Entry 3KTK (X-ray diffraction, 2.60 A resolution); this record covers chains M and N of the 28 polymer chains in the assembly.

== Chain M (and N) ==
Name: ATP-dependent Clp protease proteolytic subunit
From: Bacillus subtilis
Notes: EC 3.4.21.92; chain N of this document is another copy of the same molecule, construct and numbering; everything in this record applies to it too
UniProtKB: P80244 (CLPP_BACSU); residues 1-196 here correspond to UniProt positions 2-197 (UniProt number = residue number + 1)
Sequence (199 residues; each row starts with the number of its first residue):
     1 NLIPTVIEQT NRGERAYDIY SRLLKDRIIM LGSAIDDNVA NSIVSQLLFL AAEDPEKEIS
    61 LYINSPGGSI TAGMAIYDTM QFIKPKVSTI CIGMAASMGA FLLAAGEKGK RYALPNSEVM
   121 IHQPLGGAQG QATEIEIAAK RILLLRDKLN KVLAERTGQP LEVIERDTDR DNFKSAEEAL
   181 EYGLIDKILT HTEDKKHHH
Disordered / not traced: 1-17, 192-199
Differences from the reference sequence: expression tag (197-199)
Curated features (UniProtKB/Swiss-Prot):
  - active site: S97 (Nucleophile), H122
Reported in the primary citation:
  - binding site for Acyldepsipeptide 2: L48, D78, T79
  - binding site for Acyldepsipeptide 2: L23, I28
  - mutagenesis - Y62A: decreased catalytic activity on ADEPs
  - mutagenesis - Y62W: abolished catalytic activity on ADEP
  - mutagenesis - F82A: abolished catalytic activity on ADEPs
  - mutagenesis - F49S: increased catalytic activity on ADEP
  - mutagenesis - I19C/S45C: increased catalytic activity

== Interface between chain M and chain N ==
Residue-residue contacts (35):
  D37(M) with G32(N); N64(N)
  N38(M) with Y20(N)
  N41(M) with Y20(N); M30(N); G32(N), hydrogen bond (side chain-backbone); N64(N), hydrogen bond
  S42(M) with Y20(N), hydrogen bond (backbone-side chain)
  V44(M) with I92(N), hydrophobic
  S45(M) with I19(N); Y20(N); L23(N)
  F49(M) with I19(N), hydrophobic; R22(N)
  T71(M) with G93(N); M94(N); E118(N)
  M74(M) with N116(N)
  A75(M) with I92(N), hydrophobic; G93(N)
  D78(M) with L114(N); P115(N); N116(N), hydrogen bond (side chain-backbone); S117(N)
  F82(M) with T190(N)
  Q131(M) with R170(N), hydrogen bond
  T133(M) with R170(N)
  E134(M) with R170(N), salt bridge
  I137(M) with D171(N); F173(N), hydrophobic
  R141(M) with M94(N); E118(N), salt bridge; F173(N)
  L145(M) with E118(N)
  K148(M) with N116(N), hydrogen bond (side chain-backbone)
Also at the interface, not in a pair above, chain M (24 interface residues in all): Q46, L48, Y77, T79, Q81
Also at the interface, not in a pair above, chain N (22 interface residues in all): Y62, L189, H191

== Overview ==
Chain M and chain N form an interface of 24 and 22 residues respectively, with 6 hydrogen bonds and 2 salt
bridges. Polar pairs include E134(M)-R170(N), R141(M)-E118(N) and N41(M)-G32(N). From the paper: a binding
site for Acyldepsipeptide 2 at L48(M), D78(M) and T79(M) among others; Y62A of chain M reduces catalytic
activity on ADEPs; 5 substitutions were tested in all.
Chain M and chain N are both ATP-dependent Clp protease proteolytic subunit (Bacillus subtilis); the
structure, Structure of ClpP in complex with ADEP2 in triclinic crystal form, was determined by X-ray
diffraction (same publication as 3KTG, 3KTH, 3KTI and 3KTJ).
